Entry 8OOS (electron microscopy, 3.29 A resolution); this record covers chains K and R of the 9 polymer chains in the assembly.

[Chain K]
Molecule: DNA strand 1
Sequence (226 nucleotides; each row starts with the number of its first residue; numbers below 1 keep their minus sign (DC-73 is residue -73)):
   -73 CTGGAGAATC CCGGTGCCGA GGCCGCTCAA TTGGTCGTAG CAAGCTCTAG CACCGCTTAA
   -13 ACGCACGTAC GCGCTGTCCC CCGCGTTTTA ACCGCCAAGG GGATTACTCC CTAGTCTCCA
    47 GGCACGTGTC AGATATATAC ATCCTGTGCA TGTATTGAAC AGCGACCTTG CCGGTGCCAG
   107 TCGGATAGTG TTCCGAGCTC CCACTCTAGA GGATCCCCGG GTACCG
Not modelled in the structure: -73, 38-152

[Chain R]
Molecule: Histone H4
From: Homo sapiens
Reference sequence: P62805 (H4_HUMAN); residues 1-102 here correspond to UniProt positions 2-103 (UniProt number = residue number + 1)
Chain sequence (102 residues; each row starts with the number of its first residue):
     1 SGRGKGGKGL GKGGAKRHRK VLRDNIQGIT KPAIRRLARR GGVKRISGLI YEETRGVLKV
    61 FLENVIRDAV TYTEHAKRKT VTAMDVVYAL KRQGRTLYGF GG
Not modelled in the structure: 1-22
Curated features (UniProtKB/Swiss-Prot):
  - DNA-binding region: Lys16 to Lys20
  - modified residue: Ser1 (N-acetylserine), Arg3 (Asymmetric dimethylarginine), Lys5 (N6-(2-hydroxyisobutyryl)lysine), Lys8 (N6-(2-hydroxyisobutyryl)lysine), Lys12 (N6-(2-hydroxyisobutyryl)lysine), Lys16 (N6-(2-hydroxyisobutyryl)lysine), Lys20 (N6,N6,N6-trimethyllysine), Lys31 (N6-(2-hydroxyisobutyryl)lysine), Lys44 (N6-(2-hydroxyisobutyryl)lysine), Ser47 (Phosphoserine), Tyr51 (Phosphotyrosine), Lys59 (N6-(2-hydroxyisobutyryl)lysine), Lys77 (N6-(2-hydroxyisobutyryl)lysine), Lys79 (N6-(2-hydroxyisobutyryl)lysine), Thr80 (Phosphothreonine), Tyr88 (Phosphotyrosine), Lys91 (N6-(2-hydroxyisobutyryl)lysine)
  - cross-link (Glycyl lysine isopeptide (Lys-Gly)): Lys12 (interchain with G-Cter in SUMO2), Lys20 (interchain with G-Cter in SUMO2), Lys31 (interchain with G-Cter in SUMO2), Lys59 (interchain with G-Cter in SUMO2), Lys79 (interchain with G-Cter in SUMO2), Lys91 (interchain with G-Cter in SUMO2)

[Interface between chain K and chain R]
Residue-residue contacts (8):
  DC7(K) with Arg45(R), sugar contact; Ile46(R), sugar contact; Ser47(R), sugar contact; Gly48(R), hydrogen bond to the phosphate
  DC8(K) with Arg35(R), salt bridge to the phosphate; Arg45(R), phosphate contact; Ile46(R), hydrogen bond to the phosphate
  DG27(K) with Lys79(R), phosphate contact
Interface residues without a listed pair, chain K (4 interface residues in all): DG28
Interface residues without a listed pair, chain R (8 interface residues in all): Lys44, Tyr51

[In short]
The interface between chain K and chain R involves 4 residues on one side and 8 on the other; the contacts
include 2 hydrogen bonds and 1 salt bridge. Among the polar pairs are DC7(K)-Gly48(R), DC8(K)-Ile46(R) and
DC8(K)-Arg35(R).
Chain K is DNA strand 1 and chain R is Histone H4 (Homo sapiens); the structure, CryoEM Structure INO80core
Hexasome complex ATPase-hexasome refinement state 2, was determined by electron microscopy (same publication
as 8OO7, 8OO9, 8OOA, 8OOC, 8OOF, 8OOP, 8OOR and 8OOT).
